Entry 5HSZ (X-ray diffraction, 2.30 A resolution); this record covers chains A and K of the 3 polymer chains in the assembly.

[Chain A]
Molecule: Nucleoid occlusion factor SlmA
Organism: Klebsiella pneumoniae subsp. pneumoniae (strain ATCC 700721 / MGH 78578)
Reference sequence: A6TFN2 (SLMA_KLEP7); residues 3-198 here = UniProt positions 3-198
Chain sequence (196 residues; numbered 3 to 198; the number before each row is that of its first residue):
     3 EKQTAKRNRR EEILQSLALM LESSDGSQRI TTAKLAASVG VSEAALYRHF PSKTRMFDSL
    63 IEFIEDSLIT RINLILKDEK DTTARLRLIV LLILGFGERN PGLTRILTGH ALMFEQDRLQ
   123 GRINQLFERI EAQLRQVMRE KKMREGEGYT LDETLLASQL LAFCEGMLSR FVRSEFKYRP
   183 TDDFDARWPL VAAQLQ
Not modelled in the structure: 3-8
Swiss-Prot annotation at these positions:
  - DNA-binding region: Thr33 to Phe52 (H-T-H motif)

[Chain K]
Molecule: C-terminal Tail of FtsZ
Chain sequence (11 residues; numbered 372 to 382; the number before each row is that of its first residue):
   372 LDIPAFLRKQ A

[How chain A and chain K interact]
Pairs across the interface (25):
  Glu13(A) with Phe377(K)
  Leu16(A) with Phe377(K)
  Gln17(A) with Phe377(K), hydrogen bond (side chain-backbone); Leu378(K); Arg379(K)
  Ala20(A) with Phe377(K), hydrophobic; Leu378(K), hydrophobic
  Leu21(A) with Leu378(K), hydrophobic
  Glu24(A) with Leu378(K)
  Leu62(A) with Phe377(K), hydrophobic
  Phe65(A) with Phe377(K), hydrophobic
  Ser69(A) with Pro375(K)
  Arg73(A) with Asp373(K), salt bridge; Pro375(K)
  Ile77(A) with Leu372(K), hydrophobic
  Leu90(A) with Leu372(K)
  Leu94(A) with Leu372(K)
  Gly97(A) with Ile374(K)
  Phe98(A) with Ile374(K), hydrophobic
  Arg101(A) with Ile374(K), hydrogen bond (side chain-backbone); Ala376(K)
  Asn102(A) with Pro375(K), hydrogen bond (side chain-backbone); Ala376(K); Phe377(K), hydrogen bond (side chain-backbone)
  Leu105(A) with Phe377(K), hydrophobic
Also at the interface, not in a pair above, chain A (19 interface residues in all): Leu93
The authors on this interface:
  - pairs named by the authors: Arg73(A)-Asp373(K) (salt bridge), Asn102(A)-Phe377(K) (hydrogen bond)

[Overview]
Chain A and chain K form an interface of 19 and 8 residues respectively, with 4 hydrogen bonds and 1 salt
bridge. Among the polar pairs are Arg73(A)-Asp373(K), Gln17(A)-Phe377(K) and Arg101(A)-Ile374(K). The authors
report a salt bridge between Arg73(A) and Asp373(K); a hydrogen bond between Asn102(A) and Phe377(K).
Here chain A is Nucleoid occlusion factor SlmA (Klebsiella pneumoniae subsp. pneumoniae (strain ATCC 700721 /
MGH 78578)) and chain K is C-terminal Tail of FtsZ. Entry 5HSZ (Structure of the K. pneumonia SlmA protein
bound to the C-terminal tail of the cytoskeletal cell ...) was determined by X-ray diffraction, deposited
together with 5K58, 5HAW and 5HBU.
